6L7P - chains B and G of the 18 polymer chains in the assembly; structure by electron microscopy, 3.60 A resolution.

Chain B:
Molecule: NAD(P)H-quinone oxidoreductase subunit 2
From: Thermosynechococcus elongatus BP-1
Notes: EC 7.1.1.-; fragment: NdhB
UniProtKB: Q8DMR6 (NU2C_THEEB); residue numbers follow UniProt; this construct covers 1-515
Sequence (515 residues; each row starts with the number of its first residue):
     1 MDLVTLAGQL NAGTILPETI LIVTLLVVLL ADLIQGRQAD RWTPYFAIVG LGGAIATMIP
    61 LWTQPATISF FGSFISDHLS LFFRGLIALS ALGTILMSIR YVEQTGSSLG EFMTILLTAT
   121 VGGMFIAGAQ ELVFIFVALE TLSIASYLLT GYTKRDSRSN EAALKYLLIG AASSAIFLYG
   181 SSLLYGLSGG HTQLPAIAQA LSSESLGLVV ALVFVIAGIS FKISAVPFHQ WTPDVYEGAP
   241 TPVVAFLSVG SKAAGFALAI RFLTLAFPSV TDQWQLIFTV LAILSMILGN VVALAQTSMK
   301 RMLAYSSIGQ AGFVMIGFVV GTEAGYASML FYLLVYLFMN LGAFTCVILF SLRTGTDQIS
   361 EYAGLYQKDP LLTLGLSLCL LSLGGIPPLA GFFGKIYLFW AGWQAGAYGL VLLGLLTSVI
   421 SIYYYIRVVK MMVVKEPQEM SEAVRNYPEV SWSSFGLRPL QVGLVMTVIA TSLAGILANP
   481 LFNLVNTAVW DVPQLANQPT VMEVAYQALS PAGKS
Disordered / not traced: 1, 494-515
Residues lining bound ligands:
  - Digitonin (AJP), molecule 1: Val-27, Leu-30, Ala-31, Ile-34, Gln-35, Gln-38, Trp-42
  - Digitonin (AJP), molecule 2: Leu-30, Leu-33, Ile-34
  - Digitonin (AJP), molecule 3: Ile-59, Trp-62, Thr-63, Leu-81, Phe-82, Gly-85, Leu-89, Leu-334, Leu-484
  - Digitonin (AJP), molecule 4: Leu-89, Phe-338, Pro-480, Leu-481, Leu-484
  - Digitonin (AJP), molecule 5: Leu-276, Thr-279, Val-280, Ile-283, Leu-284
  - Digitonin (AJP), molecule 6: Ile-283, Ile-287, Gly-409, Leu-410, Leu-413, Leu-416
  - Digitonin (AJP), molecule 7: Tyr-408, Gly-409, Leu-412, Leu-413, Leu-416
  - Digitonin (AJP), molecule 8: Ala-470, Leu-473, Ala-474, Leu-477, Pro-480, Leu-481
  - Digitonin (AJP), molecule 9: Leu-477, Asn-479, Pro-480
  - phylloquinone (PQN): Tyr-45, Leu-92, Leu-96, Phe-338, Ser-453, Phe-455, Gly-456, Arg-458, Pro-459, Val-462, Gly-463, Met-466, Thr-467

Chain G:
Molecule: NADH-quinone oxidoreductase subunit J
From: Thermosynechococcus elongatus BP-1
Notes: EC 7.1.1.-; fragment: NdhG
UniProtKB: Q8DL30 (Q8DL30_THEEB); residue numbers follow UniProt; this construct covers 1-200
Sequence (200 residues; numbered 1 to 200; the number before each row is that of its first residue):
     1 MDLATLTQTI TFFALAAAVI IAALGVVLLD NVVYSAFLLG GVFLSIAGLY ILMNADFVSA
    61 AQILIYVGAV NVLILFAIML VNKRETYTPV PGRWLRQGGA AVVSLGVFAL LTKMILQTPW
   121 QLSSVPPTPD SITTIGQHFF SDFLLPFELA SVLLLMALIG AVVLARRELV LEPEPILGEE
   181 VVPPLELPER PREPVALSEK
Disordered / not traced: 1, 193-200
Residues lining bound ligands:
  - Digitonin (AJP), molecule 1: Leu-3, Leu-6, Thr-7, Ile-10, Thr-11
  - Digitonin (AJP), molecule 2: Leu-6, Thr-9, Ile-10, Phe-13, Ala-14
  - Digitonin (AJP), molecule 3: Leu-24, Leu-28, Trp-94, Ala-101, Ser-104, Leu-105, Phe-108
  - Digitonin (AJP), molecule 4: Tyr-34, Phe-37, Leu-38, Gly-40, Gly-41, Leu-44
  - Digitonin (AJP), molecule 5: Phe-108, Ala-109, Thr-112, Lys-113, Leu-116, Gln-117

Interface between chain B and chain G:
Pairs across the interface - 70 pairs, chain B then chain G:
  Leu-10(B) / Leu-144(G)  hydrophobic
  Ile-15(B) / Leu-145(G)  hydrophobic
  Leu-29(B) / Ile-159(G)  hydrophobic
  Arg-37(B) / Glu-172(G)  salt bridge
  Phe-70(B) / Leu-144(G)  hydrophobic
  Phe-70(B) / Leu-145(G)  hydrophobic
  Phe-71(B) / Ser-141(G)
  Arg-100(B) / Leu-177(G)
  Tyr-101(B) / Glu-189(G)  hydrogen bond
  Glu-103(B) / Glu-174(G)
  Gln-104(B) / Leu-177(G)
  Gln-104(B) / Val-182(G)
  Thr-105(B) / Leu-185(G)
  Thr-105(B) / Glu-186(G)
  Gly-106(B) / Leu-185(G)
  Ser-107(B) / Leu-185(G)
  Glu-111(B) / Val-163(G)
  Glu-111(B) / Arg-166(G)  salt bridge
  Thr-114(B) / Ile-159(G)
  Ile-115(B) / Met-156(G)  hydrophobic
  Thr-118(B) / Val-152(G)
  Thr-118(B) / Met-156(G)
  Phe-125(B) / Leu-149(G)  hydrophobic
  Glu-131(B) / Asp-142(G)
  Glu-131(B) / Phe-143(G)
  Val-133(B) / Phe-143(G)  hydrophobic
  Phe-134(B) / Leu-145(G)  hydrophobic
  Phe-134(B) / Pro-146(G)  hydrophobic
  Phe-134(B) / Leu-149(G)  hydrophobic
  Val-137(B) / Pro-146(G)  hydrophobic
  Val-137(B) / Leu-149(G)  hydrophobic
  Thr-141(B) / Leu-153(G)
  Thr-141(B) / Met-156(G)
  Ile-144(B) / Leu-153(G)  hydrophobic
  Ile-144(B) / Met-156(G)  hydrophobic
  Ala-145(B) / Met-156(G)  hydrophobic
  Leu-148(B) / Met-156(G)
  Leu-148(B) / Ala-157(G)  hydrophobic
  Leu-148(B) / Gly-160(G)
  Gly-151(B) / Leu-164(G)
  Thr-153(B) / Leu-185(G)
  Thr-153(B) / Glu-186(G)
  Thr-153(B) / Leu-187(G)
  Lys-154(B) / Arg-166(G)
  Lys-154(B) / Leu-185(G)
  Asp-156(B) / Glu-186(G)
  Asp-156(B) / Leu-187(G)
  Arg-158(B) / Leu-187(G)
  Arg-158(B) / Glu-189(G)  hydrogen bond (side chain-backbone)
  Arg-158(B) / Pro-191(G)
  Tyr-179(B) / Leu-111(G)
  Leu-183(B) / Met-114(G)  hydrophobic
  Gly-186(B) / Trp-120(G)
  Leu-187(B) / Thr-118(G)
  Leu-206(B) / Lys-113(G)
  Gly-207(B) / Met-114(G)
  Gly-207(B) / Thr-118(G)  hydrogen bond (backbone-side chain)
  Thr-241(B) / Glu-189(G)  hydrogen bond
  Lys-300(B) / Glu-189(G)  salt bridge
  Ser-351(B) / Glu-189(G)  hydrogen bond
  Leu-352(B) / Leu-177(G)
  Gly-355(B) / Pro-188(G)
  Thr-356(B) / Pro-188(G)
  Thr-356(B) / Arg-190(G)  hydrogen bond (side chain-backbone)
  Asp-357(B) / Glu-189(G)
  Gln-358(B) / Arg-192(G)
  Ala-443(B) / Glu-179(G)
  Asn-446(B) / Glu-179(G)
  Glu-449(B) / Leu-177(G)
  Ser-454(B) / Leu-177(G)
Other interface residues (no listed pair), chain B (58 interface residues in all): Ser-73, Glu-140, Arg-155, Ser-205, Val-210, Thr-297, Arg-353, Tyr-447, Pro-448
Other interface residues (no listed pair), chain G (40 interface residues in all): Ala-150, Ala-161, Glu-168, Pro-175, Gly-178, Pro-183

Overview:
58 residues of chain B face 40 of chain G across their interface; the contacts include 6 hydrogen bonds and 3
salt bridges. Among the polar pairs are Arg-37(B)/Glu-172(G), Glu-111(B)/Arg-166(G) and Lys-300(B)/Glu-189(G).
Bound to chain B: phylloquinone and 9 copies of Digitonin.
Chain B is NAD(P)H-quinone oxidoreductase subunit 2 and chain G is NADH-quinone oxidoreductase subunit J, both
from Thermosynechococcus elongatus BP-1; the structure, cryo-EM structure of cyanobacteria NDH-1LdelV complex,
was determined by electron microscopy.
